PDB entry 7JJQ | X-ray diffraction, 2.15 A resolution | chains A and D of the 4 polymer chains in the assembly

Chain A:
Name: Hemoglobin subunit alpha
Source organism: Homo sapiens
Reference sequence: P69905 (HBA_HUMAN); residues 1-141 here correspond to UniProt positions 2-142 (UniProt number = residue number + 1)
Sequence (141 residues; numbered 1 to 141; the number before each row is that of its first residue):
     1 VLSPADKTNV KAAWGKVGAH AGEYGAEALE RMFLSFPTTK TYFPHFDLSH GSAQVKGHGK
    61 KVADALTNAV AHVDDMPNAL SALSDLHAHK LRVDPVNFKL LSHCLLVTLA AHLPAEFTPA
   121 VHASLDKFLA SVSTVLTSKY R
Not modelled in the structure: 141
Bound ions: heme Fe near H87 (its only coordinating residue here)
Small-molecule neighbours: heme (HEM): M32, T39, Y42, F43, H45, F46, H58, K61, V62, A65, L66, L83, L86, H87, L91, V93, N97, F98, L101, L105, V132, L136
Curated features (UniProtKB/Swiss-Prot):
  - binding site (O2): H58
  - binding site (heme b): H87
  - site: T8, N9 (Microbial infection: Cleavage), K11 (Not glycated), A13, W14 (Microbial infection: Cleavage), Y24, G25 (Microbial infection: Cleavage), L29, E30 (Microbial infection: Cleavage), H45, F46 (Microbial infection: Cleavage), D47, L48 (Microbial infection: Cleavage), S52, A53 (Microbial infection: Cleavage), V55, K56 (Microbial infection: Cleavage), K56 (Not glycated), G59, K60 (Microbial infection: Cleavage), K60 (Not glycated), K90 (Not glycated), L91, R92 (Microbial infection: Cleavage), K99 (Not glycated), L106, V107 (Microbial infection: Cleavage), T108, L109 (Microbial infection: Cleavage), V121, H122 (Microbial infection: Cleavage), S133, T134 (Microbial infection: Cleavage)
  - modified residue: S3 (Phosphoserine), K7 (N6-succinyllysine), T8 (Phosphothreonine), K11 (N6-succinyllysine), K16 (N6-acetyllysine), Y24 (Phosphotyrosine), S35 (Phosphoserine), K40 (N6-succinyllysine), S49 (Phosphoserine), S102 (Phosphoserine), T108 (Phosphothreonine), S124 (Phosphoserine), S131 (Phosphoserine), T134 (Phosphothreonine), T137 (Phosphothreonine), S138 (Phosphoserine)
  - glycosylation (N-linked (Glc) (glycation) lysine): K7, K16, K40, K61
What the authors report for this chain:
  - binding site for glycerol: W14
  - binding site for (2R)-N-hydroxy-1-phenylpropan-2-amine: W14, G18

Chain D:
Name: Hemoglobin subunit beta
Source organism: Homo sapiens
Reference sequence: P68871 (HBB_HUMAN); residues 1-146 here correspond to UniProt positions 2-147 (UniProt number = residue number + 1)
Sequence (146 residues; row label = number of the first residue in the row):
     1 VHLTPEEKSA VTALWGKVNV DEVGGEALGR LLVVYPWTQR FFESFGDLST PDAVMGNPKV
    61 KAHGKKVLGA FSDGLAHLDN LKGTFATLSE LHCDKLHVDP ENFRLLGNVL VCVLAHHFGK
   121 EFTPPVQAAY QKVVAGVANA LAHKYH
Not modelled in the structure: 1-2
Bound ions: heme Fe: H92 (together with (2R)-N-hydroxy-1-phenylpropan-2-amine)
Small-molecule neighbours:
  - heme (HEM): L31, T38, F41, F42, H63, V67, F71, L88, L91, H92, L96, V98, N102, F103, L106, V137, L141
  - (2R)-N-hydroxy-1-phenylpropan-2-amine (K7M): G24, A27, L28, F42, H63, V67, L68, H92, L106
Curated features (UniProtKB/Swiss-Prot):
  - binding site ((2R)-2,3-bisphosphoglycerate): V1, H2, K82, H143
  - binding site (heme b): H63, H92
  - site: E7, K8 (Microbial infection: Cleavage), G25, E26 (Microbial infection: Cleavage), G29, R30 (Microbial infection: Cleavage), Y35, P36 (Microbial infection: Cleavage), W37, T38 (Microbial infection: Cleavage), F45, G46 (Microbial infection: Cleavage), D52, A53 (Microbial infection: Cleavage), G56, N57 (Microbial infection: Cleavage), K59 (Not glycated), F71, S72 (Microbial infection: Cleavage), G74, L75 (Microbial infection: Cleavage), K82 (Not glycated), T84, F85 (Microbial infection: Cleavage), H92, C93 (Microbial infection: Cleavage), K95 (Not glycated), R104, L105 (Microbial infection: Cleavage), L110, V111 (Microbial infection: Cleavage), G119, K120 (Microbial infection: Cleavage), F122, T123 (Microbial infection: Cleavage), A128, A129 (Microbial infection: Cleavage) and 2 more in UniProt
  - modified residue: V1 (N-acetylvaline), S9 (Phosphoserine), T12 (Phosphothreonine), S44 (Phosphoserine), T50 (Phosphothreonine), K59 (N6-acetyllysine), K82 (N6-acetyllysine), T87 (Phosphothreonine), C93 (S-nitrosocysteine), K144 (N6-acetyllysine)
  - glycosylation: V1 (N-linked (Glc) (glycation) valine), K8 (N-linked (Glc) (glycation) lysine), K17 (N-linked (Glc) (glycation) lysine), K66 (N-linked (Glc) (glycation) lysine), K120 (N-linked (Glc) (glycation) lysine), K144 (N-linked (Glc) (glycation) lysine)
What the authors report for this chain:
  - binding site for (2R)-N-hydroxy-1-phenylpropan-2-amine: H63

How chain A and chain D interact:
Contacting residue pairs - 15 pairs, chain A then chain D:
  T38(A) with H97(D); Y145(D)
  T41(A) with R40(D), hydrogen bond; H97(D)
  Y42(A) with R40(D)
  R92(A) with P36(D); W37(D); Q39(D)
  D94(A) with W37(D); D99(D); N102(D), hydrogen bond
  P95(A) with W37(D)
  V96(A) with D99(D); E101(D)
  Y140(A) with W37(D), hydrophobic
Also at the interface, not in a pair above, chain A (11 interface residues in all): V93, N97, L100

Summary:
11 residues of chain A face 9 of chain D across their interface, with 2 hydrogen bonds. Polar contacts include
T41(A)-R40(D) and D94(A)-N102(D). Bound to chain A: heme. Chain D binds heme and
(2R)-N-hydroxy-1-phenylpropan-2-amine. From the paper: a binding site for
(2R)-N-hydroxy-1-phenylpropan-2-amine at W14(A), G18(A) and H63(D); a binding site for glycerol at W14(A).
Chain A is Hemoglobin subunit alpha and chain D is Hemoglobin subunit beta, both from Homo sapiens; the
structure, Human Hemoglobin in Complex with Nitrosoamphetamine, was determined by X-ray diffraction.
